5VSC - chains A and B; structure by X-ray diffraction, 1.40 A resolution.

# Chain A (and B)
Molecule: Histone-lysine N-methyltransferase EHMT2
From: Homo sapiens
Notes: EC 2.1.1.-, 2.1.1.43; fragment: G9a catalytic SET-domain residues 916-1190; chain B of this document is another copy of the same molecule, construct and numbering; everything in this record applies to it too
Reference sequence: Q96KQ7 (EHMT2_HUMAN); residue numbers follow UniProt; this construct covers 916-1190
Chain sequence (275 residues; row label = number of the first residue in the row):
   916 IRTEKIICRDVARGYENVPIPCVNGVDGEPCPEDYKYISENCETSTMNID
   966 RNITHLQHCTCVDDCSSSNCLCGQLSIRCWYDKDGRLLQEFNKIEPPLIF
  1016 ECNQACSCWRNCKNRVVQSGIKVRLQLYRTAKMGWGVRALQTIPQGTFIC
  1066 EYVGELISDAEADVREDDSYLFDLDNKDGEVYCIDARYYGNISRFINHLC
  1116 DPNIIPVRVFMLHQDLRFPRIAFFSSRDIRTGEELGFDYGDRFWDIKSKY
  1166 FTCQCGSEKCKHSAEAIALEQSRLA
Disordered / not traced: 916-917, 1091-1094 (chain B: 1091-1093)
UniProt features mapped onto this chain:
  - region (Interaction with histone H3): Asp-1074 to Asp-1093, Tyr-1154 to Arg-1157
  - binding site (Zn(2+)): Cys-974, Cys-976, Cys-980, Cys-985, Cys-987, Cys-1017, Cys-1021, Cys-1023, Cys-1027, Cys-1115, Cys-1168, Cys-1170, Cys-1175
  - binding site (S-adenosyl-L-methionine): Met-1048 to Trp-1050, Tyr-1085, Asn-1112, His-1113, Gln-1169
  - site: Tyr-1067 (Histone H3K9me binding)
Bound ions: Zn2+ site 1: Cys-974, Cys-987, Cys-1017, Cys-1021; Zn2+ site 2: Cys-974, Cys-976, Cys-980, Cys-985; Zn2+ site 3: Cys-980, Cys-1017, Cys-1023, Cys-1027; Zn2+ site 4: Cys-1115, Cys-1168, Cys-1170, Cys-1175
Residues lining bound ligands:
  - 9HJ (6,7-dimethoxy-N~2~-methyl-N~4~-(1-methylpiperidin-4-yl)-N~2~-propylquinazoline-2,4-diamine): Asp-1074, Ala-1077, Asp-1078, Arg-1080, Asp-1083, Leu-1086, Asp-1088, Val-1096, Cys-1098, Tyr-1154, Arg-1157, Phe-1158, Ile-1161, Lys-1162
  - S-adenosylmethionine (SAM): Met-1048, Gly-1049, Trp-1050, Ser-1084, Tyr-1085, Arg-1109, Phe-1110, Ile-1111, Asn-1112, His-1113, Tyr-1154, Phe-1158, Trp-1159, Phe-1166, Thr-1167, Cys-1168, Gln-1169, Cys-1170

# Interface between chain A and chain B
Residue-residue contacts (53; chain A residue first):
  Arg-924(A) / Trp-1024(B)
  Asp-925(A) / Trp-1024(B)
  Arg-928(A) / Cys-1021(B)  hydrogen bond (side chain-backbone)
  Arg-928(A) / Ser-1022(B)
  Arg-928(A) / Cys-1023(B)  hydrogen bond (side chain-backbone)
  Arg-928(A) / Trp-1024(B)
  Arg-928(A) / Arg-1025(B)  hydrogen bond (backbone-backbone)
  Gly-929(A) / Trp-1024(B)
  Gly-929(A) / Arg-1025(B)
  Tyr-930(A) / Asn-1018(B)  hydrogen bond (side chain-backbone)
  Tyr-930(A) / Gln-1019(B)
  Tyr-930(A) / Arg-1025(B)
  Tyr-930(A) / Arg-1030(B)  hydrogen bond
  Lys-951(A) / Gln-1019(B)
  Lys-951(A) / Ala-1020(B)  hydrogen bond (side chain-backbone)
  Lys-951(A) / Cys-1021(B)  hydrogen bond (side chain-backbone)
  Lys-951(A) / Ser-1022(B)
  Cys-957(A) / Ile-968(B)  hydrophobic
  Glu-958(A) / Arg-966(B)
  Glu-958(A) / Asn-967(B)
  Glu-958(A) / Ile-968(B)  hydrogen bond (backbone-backbone)
  Thr-959(A) / Asn-967(B)  hydrogen bond (backbone-side chain)
  Thr-959(A) / Ile-968(B)
  Thr-959(A) / Thr-969(B)
  Ser-960(A) / Asn-967(B)
  Asn-963(A) / Asn-963(B)
  Arg-966(A) / Glu-958(B)
  Arg-966(A) / Arg-966(B)
  Asn-967(A) / Glu-958(B)
  Asn-967(A) / Thr-959(B)  hydrogen bond (side chain-backbone)
  Asn-967(A) / Ser-960(B)
  Ile-968(A) / Glu-958(B)  hydrogen bond (backbone-backbone)
  Ile-968(A) / Thr-959(B)
  Ile-968(A) / Tyr-1104(B)
  Thr-969(A) / Tyr-1104(B)
  Asn-1018(A) / Tyr-930(B)  hydrogen bond (backbone-side chain)
  Gln-1019(A) / Tyr-930(B)
  Gln-1019(A) / Lys-951(B)
  Ala-1020(A) / Lys-951(B)
  Cys-1021(A) / Arg-928(B)  hydrogen bond (backbone-side chain)
  Cys-1021(A) / Lys-951(B)  hydrogen bond (backbone-side chain)
  Ser-1022(A) / Arg-928(B)
  Ser-1022(A) / Lys-951(B)
  Cys-1023(A) / Arg-928(B)  hydrogen bond (backbone-side chain)
  Trp-1024(A) / Asp-925(B)
  Trp-1024(A) / Arg-928(B)
  Trp-1024(A) / Gly-929(B)
  Arg-1025(A) / Arg-928(B)  hydrogen bond (backbone-backbone)
  Arg-1025(A) / Gly-929(B)
  Arg-1025(A) / Tyr-930(B)
  Arg-1030(A) / Tyr-930(B)  hydrogen bond
  Tyr-1104(A) / Ile-968(B)
  Tyr-1104(A) / Thr-969(B)
Other interface residues (no listed pair), chain A (27 interface residues in all): Ile-953, Thr-961
Other interface residues (no listed pair), chain B (25 interface residues in all): Ile-953, Cys-957

# Summary
The interface between chain A and chain B involves 27 residues on one side and 25 on the other, with 17
hydrogen bonds. Among the polar pairs are Arg-928(A)/Cys-1021(B), Arg-928(A)/Cys-1023(B) and
Tyr-930(A)/Asn-1018(B). Chain A binds S-adenosylmethionine and compound 9HJ.
Both chains are Histone-lysine N-methyltransferase EHMT2 (Homo sapiens). Entry 5VSC (Structure of human G9a
SET-domain (EHMT2) in complex with inhibitor 13) was determined by X-ray diffraction (same publication as
5VSE, 5VSD and 5VSF).
